PDB entry 7RN8 | X-ray diffraction, 1.88 A resolution | chains A and D of the 6 polymer chains in the assembly

# Chain A
Name: Caspase-3 subunit p17
Organism: Homo sapiens
Reference sequence: P42574 (CASP3_HUMAN); residues 34-174 here = UniProt positions 34-174
Chain sequence (141 residues; numbered 34 to 174; the number before each row is that of its first residue):
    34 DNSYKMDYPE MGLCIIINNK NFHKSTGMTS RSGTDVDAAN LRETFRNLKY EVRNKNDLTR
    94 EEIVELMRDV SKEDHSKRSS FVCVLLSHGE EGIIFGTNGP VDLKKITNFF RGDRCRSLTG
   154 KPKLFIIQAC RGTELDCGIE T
Curated features (UniProtKB/Swiss-Prot):
  - active site: H121, C163
  - modified residue: C163 (S-nitrosocysteine)
Reported in the primary citation:
  - binding site for Ac-VD(Orn)VD-CHO: R64, Q161, C163

# Chain D
Name: Caspase-3 subunit p12
Organism: Homo sapiens
Reference sequence: P42574 (CASP3_HUMAN); numbering as in UniProt (aligned over 184-277)
Chain sequence (95 residues; row label = number of the first residue in the row):
   184 CHKIPVEADF LYAYSTAPGY YSWRNSKDGS WFIQSLCAML KQYADKLEFM HILTRVNRKV
   244 ATEFESFSFD ATFHAKKQIP CIVSMLTKEL YFYHH
Unresolved in the structure: 184-185, 278
Sequence notes: expression tag (278)
Curated features (UniProtKB/Swiss-Prot):
  - modified residue: R207 (Microbial infection: ADP-riboxanated arginine)
  - mutagenesis: R207 (R207A: Abolished ADP-riboxanation by C.violaceum CopC)
Reported in the primary citation:
  - binding site for Ac-VD(Orn)VD-CHO: R207, F250

# Chain A / chain D interface
Residue-residue contacts - 13 pairs, chain A then chain D:
  D34(A) - R241(D)  hydrogen bond (backbone-side chain)
  N35(A) - R238(D)  hydrogen bond
  N35(A) - R241(D)  hydrogen bond
  D169(A) - P188(D)
  D169(A) - V189(D)  hydrogen bond (side chain-backbone)
  D169(A) - E190(D)  hydrogen bond (side chain-backbone)
  C170(A) - K186(D)  hydrogen bond (backbone-side chain)
  G171(A) - I187(D)
  G171(A) - V189(D)
  I172(A) - K186(D)
  I172(A) - I187(D)  hydrogen bond (backbone-backbone)
  I172(A) - V189(D)
  E173(A) - K186(D)
Other interface residues (no listed pair), chain A (9 interface residues in all): R144, T174
Other interface residues (no listed pair), chain D (8 interface residues in all): Y203

# Summary
Chain A and chain D form an interface of 9 and 8 residues respectively, with 7 hydrogen bonds. Polar pairs
include D34(A)-R241(D), N35(A)-R238(D) and N35(A)-R241(D). From UniProt: active-site residues H121(A) and
C163(A) on chain A; one mutagenesis site on chain D. From the paper: a binding site for Ac-VD(Orn)VD-CHO at
R64(A), Q161(A) and R207(D) among others.
Chain A is Caspase-3 subunit p17 and chain D is Caspase-3 subunit p12, both from Homo sapiens; the structure,
Crystal structure of caspase-3 with inhibitor Ac-VD(Orn)VD-CHO, was determined by X-ray diffraction, deposited
together with 7RN7, 7RN9, 7RNB, 7RND, 7RNE, 7RNF and 7SEO.
